Entry 6CHV (X-ray diffraction, 2.90 A resolution); this record covers chains C and J of the 4 polymer chains in the assembly.

# Chain C
Molecule: Antitoxin HigA
Source organism: Proteus vulgaris
Reference sequence: Q7A224 (HIGA_PROVU); residues 1-104 here = UniProt positions 1-104
Amino-acid sequence (121 residues; numbered -16 to 104; the number before each row is that of its first residue; numbers below 1 keep their minus sign (Gly-16 is residue -16)):
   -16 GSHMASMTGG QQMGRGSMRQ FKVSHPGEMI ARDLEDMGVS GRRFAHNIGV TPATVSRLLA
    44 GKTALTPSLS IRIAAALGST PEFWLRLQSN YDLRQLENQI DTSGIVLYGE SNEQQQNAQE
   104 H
Disordered / not traced: -16 to 3, 92-104
Sequence notes: expression tag (-16 to 0)
Reported in the primary citation:
  - binding site for pHigCryst3: Thr34
  - binding site for pHigCryst3: Ser23, Gly24, Arg25, Ala36, Thr37, Ser39, Arg40, Lys45, Thr46
  - specificity-determining residues: Arg40
  - mutagenesis - R40A: abolished binding to pHigCryst3
  - mutagenesis - R40A: unchanged growth in response to HigB

# Chain J
Molecule: pHigCryst4
Sequence (21 nucleotides; each row starts with the number of its first residue):
     1 GTATTACATG GTGTGTAATA C

# Interface between chain C and chain J
Contacting residue pairs - 11 pairs, chain C then chain J:
  Ser23(C) - DT2(J)  hydrogen bond to the phosphate
  Ser23(C) - DA3(J)  phosphate contact
  Gly24(C) - DA3(J)  hydrogen bond to the phosphate
  Arg25(C) - DT2(J)  salt bridge to the phosphate
  Arg25(C) - DA3(J)  hydrogen bond to the phosphate
  Arg26(C) - DT2(J)  phosphate contact
  Ala36(C) - DT5(J)  base contact
  Ser39(C) - DT4(J)  hydrogen bond to the phosphate
  Ser39(C) - DT5(J)  base contact
  Arg40(C) - DA6(J)  base contact
  Lys45(C) - DT5(J)  salt bridge to the phosphate
Other interface residues (no listed pair), chain C (9 interface residues in all): Pro35
Other interface residues (no listed pair), chain J (6 interface residues in all): DG1

# In short
9 residues of chain C face 6 of chain J across their interface; the contacts include 4 hydrogen bonds and 2
salt bridges. Polar contacts include Ser23(C)-DT2(J), Gly24(C)-DA3(J) and Arg25(C)-DA3(J). The paper reports a
binding site for pHigCryst3 at Thr34(C), Ser23(C) and Gly24(C) among others; R40A of chain C abolishes binding
to pHigCryst3.
Chain C is Antitoxin HigA (Proteus vulgaris) and chain J is pHigCryst4; the structure, Proteus vulgaris HigA
antitoxin bound to DNA, was determined by X-ray diffraction, deposited together with 6CF1.
